7WFE - chains BA and BF of the 16 polymer chains in the assembly; structure by electron microscopy, 3.25 A resolution.

[Chain BA]
Molecule: Photosystem I P700 chlorophyll a apoprotein A1
Organism: Arabidopsis thaliana
Notes: EC 1.97.1.12
UniProtKB: P56766 (PSAA_ARATH); numbering as in UniProt (aligned over 1-750)
Chain sequence (750 residues; each row starts with the number of its first residue):
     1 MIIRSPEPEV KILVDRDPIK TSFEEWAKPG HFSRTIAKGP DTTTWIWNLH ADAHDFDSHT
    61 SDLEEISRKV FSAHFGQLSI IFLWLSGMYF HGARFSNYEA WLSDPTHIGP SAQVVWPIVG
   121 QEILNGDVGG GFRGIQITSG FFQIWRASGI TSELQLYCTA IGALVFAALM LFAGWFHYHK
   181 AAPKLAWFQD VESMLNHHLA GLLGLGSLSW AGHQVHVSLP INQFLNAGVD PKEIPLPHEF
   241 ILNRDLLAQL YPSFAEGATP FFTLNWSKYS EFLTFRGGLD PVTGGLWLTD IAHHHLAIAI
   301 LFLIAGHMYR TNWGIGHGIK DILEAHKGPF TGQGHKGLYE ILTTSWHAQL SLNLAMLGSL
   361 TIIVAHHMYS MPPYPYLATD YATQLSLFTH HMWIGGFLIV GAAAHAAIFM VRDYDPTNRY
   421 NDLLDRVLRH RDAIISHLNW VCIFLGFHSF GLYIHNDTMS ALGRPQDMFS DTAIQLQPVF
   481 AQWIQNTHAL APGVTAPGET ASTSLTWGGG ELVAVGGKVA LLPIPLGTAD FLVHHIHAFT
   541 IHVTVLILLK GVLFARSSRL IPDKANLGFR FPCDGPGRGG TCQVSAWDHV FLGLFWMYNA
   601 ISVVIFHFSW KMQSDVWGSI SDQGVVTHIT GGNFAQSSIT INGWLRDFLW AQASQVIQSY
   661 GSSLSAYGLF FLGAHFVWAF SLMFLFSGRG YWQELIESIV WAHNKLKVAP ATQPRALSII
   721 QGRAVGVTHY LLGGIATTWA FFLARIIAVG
Unresolved in the structure: 1-8
Ion coordination: chlorophyll a Mg (4 sites), coordinated by Gln-77, Gln-113, Gln-121, Thr-495; 4Fe-4S cluster Fe: Cys-573, Cys-582 (shared with 2 residues of chain BB)
Ligand contacts:
  - beta-carotene (BCR), molecule 1: Ile-80, Leu-83, Trp-84
  - beta-carotene (BCR), molecule 2: Ile-81, Trp-84, Leu-85, Gly-201, Leu-202, Leu-205, Gly-206
  - beta-carotene (BCR), molecule 3: Phe-82, Leu-85, Tyr-89, Thr-159, Gly-162, Ala-163, Phe-166, Leu-205, Leu-208, Ser-209, Phe-262
  - beta-carotene (BCR), molecule 4: Trp-116, Pro-117, Ile-118
  - beta-carotene (BCR), molecule 5: Leu-208, Phe-261, Phe-262, Leu-296, Ile-300, Leu-303, Ile-304, His-307, Ile-315
  - beta-carotene (BCR), molecule 6: Phe-261, Trp-266, Ile-300
  - beta-carotene (BCR), molecule 7: Leu-338, Leu-342, Ala-348, Ser-351, Leu-352, Ala-406, Phe-409
  - beta-carotene (BCR), molecule 8: Ala-355, Met-356, Ser-359, Ile-399, Ala-403, Ala-406, Val-545, Leu-548, Leu-549, Val-552
  - beta-carotene (BCR), molecule 9: Phe-670, Gly-673, Ala-674, Phe-676, Val-677, Leu-732, Ile-735, Ala-736, Trp-739
  - beta-carotene (BCR), molecule 10: Trp-692, Leu-695, Ile-696, Ile-699
  - chlorophyll a (CLA), molecule 1: Val-10, Lys-11, Ile-12, Trp-187, Asp-190, Ser-193, His-197, Thr-311, Trp-313
  - chlorophyll a (CLA), molecule 2: Ile-12, Val-14, Phe-71, Phe-75, Leu-169, Met-170, Phe-172, Ala-173, Phe-176, His-177, Ala-181, Pro-183, Trp-187
  - chlorophyll a (CLA), molecule 3: Ile-19, Lys-20, Thr-21, Ser-22, Phe-23, Glu-25, Trp-26, His-31, Lys-69, Ser-72, Ala-73, Gly-76, Ile-80, Leu-171, Gly-174, Trp-175, Tyr-178, His-179
  - chlorophyll a (CLA), molecule 4: Trp-26, Pro-29, Gly-30, Trp-45, Ile-46, Trp-47, Leu-49, His-50
  - chlorophyll a (CLA), molecule 5: Trp-26, His-31, Phe-32, Leu-49, His-50, Ala-53, His-54, Phe-56, His-59, Lys-69, Ala-73, Gly-76, Gln-77, Ile-80, Leu-171
  - chlorophyll a (CLA), molecule 6: Thr-43, Ile-46, Trp-47, Ile-696, Ile-699, Val-700, His-703, Val-708, Pro-710, Thr-712, Pro-714, Arg-715, Leu-717
  - chlorophyll a (CLA), molecule 7: Trp-47, Phe-676, Val-677, Phe-680, Met-683, Phe-684, Leu-717, Gln-721, Ala-724, Val-725, Thr-728, His-729, Leu-732
  - chlorophyll a (CLA), molecule 8: His-50, Ala-51, Asp-52, Ala-53, His-54, Asp-55, His-347, Leu-350, Leu-354, Phe-397, Leu-398, Val-400, Gly-401, Ala-404, His-405, Ile-408, Arg-412, Phe-569, Arg-570, Trp-587, Val-590, Leu-594, Thr-728, Leu-732
  - chlorophyll a (CLA), molecule 9: His-54, Phe-56, Val-70, Ala-73, His-74, Gln-77, Leu-78, Ile-81, Phe-82, Leu-85, Phe-166, Trp-346, His-347, Gln-349, Leu-350, Asn-353, Leu-354, Leu-357
  - chlorophyll a (CLA), molecule 10: His-54, Gln-77, Ile-80, Ile-81, Trp-84, Leu-357, Ile-394, Phe-397, Leu-398
  - chlorophyll a (CLA), molecule 11: Leu-63, Ser-67, His-74, Leu-185, Phe-188, Gln-189, Val-191, Met-194, Leu-195, His-198, Leu-199, Leu-202, Leu-203, Ile-319, Leu-323, Tyr-339, Leu-342, Thr-343, Thr-344, Ser-345, Trp-346, Gln-349, Leu-352, Asn-353, Met-356, Leu-357
  - chlorophyll a (CLA), molecule 12: Phe-71, His-74, Phe-75, Leu-78, Phe-82, Met-170, Trp-187, Phe-188, Asp-190, Ser-193, Met-194, His-197, His-198, Gly-201, Leu-202
  - chlorophyll a (CLA), molecule 13: Leu-83, Trp-84, Ser-86, Gly-87, Met-88, Phe-90, His-91, Arg-94, Phe-95, Gln-113, Val-114, Trp-116, Leu-164
  - chlorophyll a (CLA), molecule 14: Trp-84, Met-88, His-91, Ala-112, Gln-113, Leu-124, Ile-135, Gln-136, Ile-137, Thr-138, Ser-139, Phe-141, Ala-666, Tyr-667, Phe-670, Trp-739, Leu-743
  - chlorophyll a (CLA), molecule 15: Trp-84, Met-88, Thr-138, Ser-139, Phe-141, Ser-386, Leu-387, Thr-389, His-390, Trp-393, Ile-394, Phe-397, Phe-670, Ile-735, Thr-738, Trp-739
  - chlorophyll a (CLA), molecule 16: Trp-84, Leu-85, Ser-139, Gly-140, Phe-141, Ile-144, Leu-202, Leu-203, Leu-357, Leu-360, Thr-361, Val-364, Met-368, Tyr-374, Leu-377, Leu-387, His-390, His-391, Ile-394, Leu-398
  - chlorophyll a (CLA), molecule 17: Gln-113, Val-114, Val-115, Trp-116, Ile-118, Val-119, Gln-121, Leu-124, Ile-135, Ala-666, Leu-669, Phe-670
  - chlorophyll a (CLA), molecule 18: Ala-147, Leu-202, Leu-203, Gly-206, Ser-207, Trp-210, Gln-214, Ile-291, His-294, His-295, Ile-298, Phe-302, Leu-360, Ile-363, Val-364, His-367, Met-368, Pro-373, Tyr-374
  - chlorophyll a (CLA), molecule 19: Ser-148, Gly-149, Ile-150, Gln-155, Cys-158, Thr-159, Gly-206, Ser-209, Trp-210, Gly-212, His-213, His-216, Val-217, Pro-237, His-238, Ile-241
  - chlorophyll a (CLA), molecule 20: Leu-154, Gln-155, Cys-158, Leu-236, His-238, Ile-241, Leu-242
  - chlorophyll a (CLA), molecule 21: Leu-195, Leu-199, Leu-203, Leu-301, Phe-302, Ala-305, Met-308, Tyr-309, Ile-319, Ile-322, Leu-323, Leu-352, Met-356, Leu-424, Val-427, Leu-549, Val-552, Leu-553
  - chlorophyll a (CLA), molecule 22: Asn-196, His-197, Ala-200, Gly-201, Leu-205, Leu-303, Gly-306, His-307, Tyr-309, Thr-311, Trp-313, Ile-315
  - chlorophyll a (CLA), molecule 23: Leu-208, Ser-209, Ala-211, Gly-212, Val-215, His-216, Phe-240, Ile-241, Arg-244, Leu-247, Phe-254, Gly-257, Phe-261, Tyr-269, Phe-272, Leu-273, Leu-296
  - chlorophyll a (CLA), molecule 24: Phe-261, Trp-266, Ser-267, Tyr-269, Ser-270, Leu-273, Thr-274, Phe-275, His-293, Leu-296, Ala-297, Ile-300, Leu-301, Ile-304, Gly-498
  - chlorophyll a (CLA), molecule 25: Phe-261, Phe-262, Leu-264
  - chlorophyll a (CLA), molecule 26: Thr-274, Phe-275, Gly-277, Gly-278, Leu-286, Asp-290, Ile-291, His-293, His-294, Ala-297, Ile-298, Leu-301, His-367, Met-371, Pro-373, Glu-499, Thr-503
  - chlorophyll a (CLA), molecule 27: Phe-275, Val-494, Thr-495, Ala-496, Pro-497, Gly-498
  - chlorophyll a (CLA), molecule 28: Leu-301, Met-356, Ser-359, Leu-360, Ile-363, His-366, His-367, Tyr-369, Ser-370, Met-371, Thr-503, Ser-504, Thr-506, Trp-507
  - chlorophyll a (CLA), molecule 29: Ile-304, His-307, Met-308, Arg-310, Ile-315, Gly-316, His-317
  - chlorophyll a (CLA), molecule 30: Met-308, His-317, Asp-321, Ile-322, Ala-325, His-326
  - chlorophyll a (CLA), molecule 31: Ile-322, Leu-323, His-326, His-335, Leu-338, Leu-342, Asn-421, Leu-423, Leu-424, Val-427
  - chlorophyll a (CLA), molecule 32: Ala-325, His-326, Lys-327, Gly-328, Pro-329, Phe-330
  - chlorophyll a (CLA), molecule 33: Phe-330, Thr-331, Leu-423, Arg-426, Val-427, Arg-429, His-430, Ala-433, Ile-434, His-437
  - chlorophyll a (CLA), molecule 34: Ser-359, Ile-362, Ile-363, His-366, Met-392, Ile-399, Ile-541, Thr-544, Val-545, Leu-548, Met-597, Ala-600, Ile-601
  - chlorophyll a (CLA), molecule 35: His-366, Tyr-369, Phe-388, Phe-480, Ala-481, Ile-484, Gln-485, Thr-506, Trp-507, Ile-524, Leu-526, His-534, His-537, Ile-541, Val-604, His-607, Phe-608, Lys-611, Met-612
  - chlorophyll a (CLA), molecule 36: Ala-433, His-437, Trp-440
  - chlorophyll a (CLA), molecule 37: Ile-434, His-437, Leu-438, Trp-440, Val-441, Ala-538, Ile-541, His-542, Val-545
  - chlorophyll a (CLA), molecule 38: Ser-436, Asn-439, Trp-440, Ile-443
  - chlorophyll a (CLA), molecule 39: Asn-439, Cys-442, Ile-443, Gly-446, Phe-447, Phe-450, Gly-451, Phe-539, Val-543, Leu-546, Ile-547, Leu-592, Phe-595, Trp-596
  - chlorophyll a (CLA), molecule 40: Trp-440, Ile-443, Phe-444, Phe-447, His-448
  - chlorophyll a (CLA), molecule 41: Val-441, Phe-444, Leu-445, Gln-477, Pro-478, Val-479, Phe-480, Ala-481, Leu-526, Phe-531, His-534, His-535, Ala-538, His-542
  - chlorophyll a (CLA), molecule 42: Phe-447, His-448, Gly-451, Leu-452, Ile-454, His-455, Thr-458, Met-459, Leu-462, Arg-464, Asp-467, Phe-469, Ile-474
  - chlorophyll a (CLA), molecule 43: Phe-450, Tyr-453, Val-533, Ile-536, Phe-539, Thr-540, Tyr-598, Asn-599, Ser-602, Val-603, Phe-606, Ile-641, Trp-644, Leu-645, Leu-649, Trp-650, Ala-653, Ile-657, Phe-671, Ala-674, His-675, Trp-678, Tyr-730, Gly-734, Thr-737, Thr-738, Phe-741
  - chlorophyll a (CLA), molecule 44: Phe-450, Ile-454, Asp-457, Phe-539, Phe-595, Trp-596, Tyr-598, Asn-599, Ile-641, Leu-645, Trp-678, Tyr-730
  - chlorophyll a (CLA), molecule 45: Thr-458, Ala-461, Leu-462
  - chlorophyll a (CLA), molecule 46: Trp-483, Ile-484, His-488, Ala-491, Thr-495, Ala-496, Glu-499, Thr-503, Trp-507
  - chlorophyll a (CLA), molecule 47: Leu-645, Leu-649, Trp-650, Trp-678
  - chlorophyll a (CLA), molecule 48: Leu-669, Phe-670, Leu-672, Gly-673, His-675, Phe-676, Trp-678, Ala-679, Leu-682
  - chlorophyll a (CLA), molecule 49: Phe-676, Ala-679, Phe-680, Leu-682, Met-683, Phe-686, Ser-687, Tyr-691, Trp-692, Leu-695
  - chlorophyll a (CLA), molecule 50: Ile-699, Ala-702, His-703, Leu-706, Val-708
  - chlorophyll a (CLA), molecule 51: Trp-701, Ala-702, Lys-705, Leu-706
  - dodecyl-alpha-D-maltoside (LMU), molecule 1: Leu-83, Phe-95, Val-114, Val-115, Trp-116
  - dodecyl-alpha-D-maltoside (LMU), molecule 2: Phe-444, His-448, Leu-452, Phe-469, Ala-473, Ile-474, Gln-475, Leu-476, Phe-531, His-535
  - phylloquinone (PQN): Met-683, Phe-684, Ser-687, Gly-688, Arg-689, Trp-692, Ile-696, Arg-715, Ala-716, Leu-717, Ser-718, Ile-719, Gly-722
  - 4Fe-4S cluster (SF4): Pro-572, Cys-573, Gly-575, Pro-576, Cys-582, Ile-719, Arg-723
Swiss-Prot annotation at these positions:
  - binding site ([4Fe-4S] cluster): Cys-573, Cys-582
  - binding site (chlorophyll a'): His-675
  - binding site (chlorophyll a): Met-683, Tyr-691
  - binding site (phylloquinone): Trp-692

[Chain BF]
Molecule: Photosystem I reaction center subunit III, chloroplastic
Organism: Arabidopsis thaliana
UniProtKB: Q9SHE8 (PSAF_ARATH); numbering as in UniProt (aligned over 1-221)
Chain sequence (221 residues; numbered 1 to 221; the number before each row is that of its first residue):
     1 MSLTIPANLV LNPRSNKSLT QSVPKSSARF VCSDDKSSSS TPQSMKAFSA AVALSSILLS
    61 APMPAVADIS GLTPCKDSKQ FAKREKQQIK KLESSLKLYA PESAPALALN AQIEKTKRRF
   121 DNYGKYGLLC GSDGLPHLIV NGDQRHWGEF ITPGILFLYI AGWIGWVGRS YLIAISGEKK
   181 PAMKEIIIDV PLASRIIFRG FIWPVAAYRE FLNGDLIAKD V
Unresolved in the structure: 1-67
Disulfides: Cys-75/Cys-130
Ligand contacts:
  - beta-carotene (BCR), molecule 1: Val-140, Asn-141, Phe-150, Ile-151, Ala-161, Gly-162, Gly-165, Trp-166, Arg-169, Trp-203, Ala-207, Leu-216
  - beta-carotene (BCR), molecule 2: Pro-153, Leu-156, Phe-157, Ile-160, Ile-164
  - chlorophyll a (CLA), molecule 1: Tyr-123, Leu-156, Tyr-159, Ile-160, Phe-201
  - chlorophyll a (CLA), molecule 2: Val-140, Phe-150, Ile-151, Gly-154, Ile-155, Leu-158
  - chlorophyll a (CLA), molecule 3: Asn-141, Gly-142, Asp-143, Gln-144, Trp-147, Ile-151
  - chlorophyll a (CLA), molecule 4: Phe-150, Pro-153, Gly-154, Phe-157, Leu-158, Ala-161, Gly-162, Ile-164, Gly-165, Trp-203
  - chlorophyll a (CLA), molecule 5: Ile-160, Trp-163, Ile-164, Val-167, Ile-197, Phe-198
  - chlorophyll a (CLA), molecule 6: Ile-164, Gly-165, Val-167, Gly-168, Arg-169, Tyr-171, Leu-172, Ile-188, Ala-193
  - chlorophyll a (CLA), molecule 7: Gly-168, Tyr-171, Leu-172, Glu-185, Ile-186, Ile-188, Val-190, Ala-193, Ile-197
  - chlorophyll a (CLA), molecule 8: Phe-201, Ile-202, Val-205

[Interface between chain BA and chain BF]
Pairs across the interface - 38 pairs, chain BA then chain BF:
  Ala-27(BA) / Ile-187(BF)
  Lys-38(BA) / Lys-180(BF)
  Gly-39(BA) / Lys-180(BF)
  Pro-40(BA) / Ala-182(BF)
  Pro-40(BA) / Met-183(BF)
  Pro-40(BA) / Ile-186(BF)  hydrophobic
  Ile-118(BA) / Lys-115(BF)  hydrogen bond (backbone-side chain)
  Glu-122(BA) / Gln-112(BF)
  Ile-123(BA) / Lys-91(BF)
  Asp-127(BA) / Ser-95(BF)
  Asp-127(BA) / Leu-98(BF)
  Asp-127(BA) / Tyr-99(BF)  hydrogen bond
  Gly-131(BA) / Tyr-99(BF)
  Gly-131(BA) / Pro-105(BF)
  Phe-132(BA) / Tyr-99(BF)
  Arg-133(BA) / Ser-95(BF)
  Arg-133(BA) / Tyr-99(BF)  hydrogen bond
  Arg-133(BA) / Pro-105(BF)
  Arg-133(BA) / Leu-109(BF)
  Gly-661(BA) / Lys-91(BF)  hydrogen bond (backbone-side chain)
  Asn-704(BA) / Ala-218(BF)
  Lys-705(BA) / Ile-217(BF)
  Lys-705(BA) / Ala-218(BF)  hydrogen bond (backbone-backbone)
  Leu-706(BA) / Arg-169(BF)  hydrogen bond (backbone-side chain)
  Leu-706(BA) / Leu-216(BF)
  Leu-706(BA) / Ile-217(BF)  hydrophobic
  Lys-707(BA) / Arg-169(BF)
  Lys-707(BA) / Ile-173(BF)
  Lys-707(BA) / Asp-215(BF)  hydrogen bond (side chain-backbone)
  Lys-707(BA) / Ala-218(BF)
  Val-708(BA) / Arg-169(BF)
  Val-708(BA) / Leu-172(BF)  hydrophobic
  Pro-710(BA) / Glu-185(BF)
  Ala-711(BA) / Pro-181(BF)  hydrophobic
  Ala-711(BA) / Ala-182(BF)
  Ala-711(BA) / Glu-185(BF)  hydrogen bond (backbone-side chain)
  Thr-712(BA) / Ala-182(BF)
  Thr-712(BA) / Glu-185(BF)
Interface residues without a listed pair, chain BA (25 interface residues in all): Pro-29, Asp-41, Ile-46, Pro-117, Gly-126
Interface residues without a listed pair, chain BF (23 interface residues in all): Gly-214

[In short]
The interface between chain BA and chain BF involves 25 residues on one side and 23 on the other, with 8
hydrogen bonds. Polar contacts include Ile-118(BA)/Lys-115(BF), Asp-127(BA)/Tyr-99(BF) and
Arg-133(BA)/Tyr-99(BF).
Chain BA is Photosystem I P700 chlorophyll a apoprotein A1 and chain BF is Photosystem I reaction center
subunit III, chloroplastic, both from Arabidopsis thaliana; the structure, Right PSI in the cyclic electron
transfer supercomplex NDH-PSI from Arabidopsis, was determined by electron microscopy together with 7WFD and
7WFG from the same study.
